PDB entry 7V69 | electron microscopy, 3.40 A resolution | chains B and S of the 5 polymer chains in the assembly

[Chain B]
Name: Guanine nucleotide-binding protein G(I)/G(S)/G(T) subunit beta-1
Organism: Homo sapiens
UniProtKB: P62873 (GBB1_HUMAN); numbering as in UniProt (aligned over 2-340)
Amino-acid sequence (339 residues; row label = number of the first residue in the row):
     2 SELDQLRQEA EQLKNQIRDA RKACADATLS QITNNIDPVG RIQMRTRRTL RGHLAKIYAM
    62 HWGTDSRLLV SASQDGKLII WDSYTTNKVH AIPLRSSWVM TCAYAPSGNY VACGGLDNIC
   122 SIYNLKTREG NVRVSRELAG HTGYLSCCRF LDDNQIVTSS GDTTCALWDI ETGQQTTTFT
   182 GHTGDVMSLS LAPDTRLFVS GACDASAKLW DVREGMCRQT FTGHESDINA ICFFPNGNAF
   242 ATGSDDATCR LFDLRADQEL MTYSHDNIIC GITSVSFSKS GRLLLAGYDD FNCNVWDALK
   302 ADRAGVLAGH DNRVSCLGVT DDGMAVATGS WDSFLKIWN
Disordered / not traced: 2
Swiss-Prot annotation at these positions:
  - modified residue: Ser-2 (N-acetylserine), His-266 (Phosphohistidine)
  - natural variant: Leu-30 (L30F: In MRD42; uncertain significance), Arg-52 (R52G: In MRD42), Gly-64 (G64V: In MRD42), Asp-76 (D76E: In MRD42; D76G: In MRD42), Gly-77 (G77S: In MRD42), Lys-78 (K78R: In MRD42), Ile-80 (I80N: In MRD42; I80T: In MRD42), His-91 (H91R: In MRD42; uncertain significance), Ala-92 (A92T: In MRD42), Pro-94 (P94S: In MRD42), Leu-95 (L95P: In MRD42), Arg-96 (R96L: In MRD42), 5 further natural variant entries in UniProt

[Chain S]
Name: scFv16
Organism: Homo sapiens
Notes: antibody fragment or engineered binder
Amino-acid sequence (259 residues; row label = number of the first residue in the row; note: 2 numbers in that range are skipped by the numbering (no residue carries them; nothing is unmodelled there); a row labelled like 121A-121N holds insertion residues (121A, then the next letters in order)):
     1 DVQLVESGGG LVQPGGSRKL SCSASGFAFS SFGMHWVRQA PEKGLEWVAY ISSGSGTIYY
    61 ADTVKGRFTI SRDDPKNTLF LQMTSLRSED TAMYYCVRSI YYYGSSPFDF WGQGTTLTVS
   121 S
121A-121N GGGGSGGGGSGGGG
   124 SDIVMTQATS SVPVTPGESV SISCRSSKSL LHSNGNTYLY WFLQRPGQSP QLLIYRMSNL
   184 ASGVPDRFSG SGSGTAFTLT ISRLEAEDVG VYYCMQHLEY PLTFGAGTKL ELKAAAHHHH
   244 HHHH
Disordered / not traced: 1, 121A-121N, 236-247

[Interface between chain B and chain S]
Residue-residue contacts - 14 pairs, chain B then chain S:
  Asp-66(B) / Tyr-103(S)
  Arg-68(B) / Tyr-103(S)
  Leu-69(B) / Tyr-103(S)  hydrophobic
  Asp-83(B) / Tyr-103(S)
  Val-90(B) / Tyr-102(S)  hydrophobic
  His-91(B) / Tyr-102(S)
  Arg-129(B) / Val-2(S)  hydrogen bond (side chain-backbone)
  Arg-129(B) / Gly-26(S)
  Arg-129(B) / Phe-27(S)
  Arg-129(B) / Arg-98(S)
  Glu-130(B) / Gly-26(S)
  Glu-130(B) / Phe-27(S)
  Gly-131(B) / Ala-28(S)
  Gly-131(B) / Phe-32(S)
Interface residues without a listed pair, chain B (10 interface residues in all): Asn-132
Interface residues without a listed pair, chain S (9 interface residues in all): Phe-110

[In short]
Chain B and chain S form an interface of 10 and 9 residues respectively, with 1 hydrogen bond. Its one
hydrogen-bonded contact is Arg-129(B)/Val-2(S).
Here chain B is Guanine nucleotide-binding protein G(I)/G(S)/G(T) subunit beta-1 and chain S is scFv16, both
from Homo sapiens. Entry 7V69 (Cryo-EM structure of a class A GPCR-G protein complex) was determined by
electron microscopy (same publication as 7V68 and 7V6A).
